Entry 2AOH (X-ray diffraction, 1.42 A resolution); this record covers chains B and C of the 3 polymer chains in the assembly.

== Chain B ==
Name: Pol polyprotein
Source organism: Human immunodeficiency virus type 1 (BH5 ISOLATE)
Notes: EC 3.4.23.16; fragment: protease (retropepsin)
Reference sequence: P04587 (POL_HV1B5); residues 101-199 here correspond to UniProt positions 69-167 (UniProt number = residue number - 32)
Chain sequence (99 residues; numbered 101 to 199; the number before each row is that of its first residue):
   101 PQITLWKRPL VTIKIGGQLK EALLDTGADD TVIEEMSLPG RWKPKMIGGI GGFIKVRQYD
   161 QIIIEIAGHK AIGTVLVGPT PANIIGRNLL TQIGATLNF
Differences from the reference sequence: engineered mutation Lys-107 (Gln75 in P04587), Ile-133 (Leu101 in P04587), Ile-163 (Leu131 in P04587), Ala-167 (Cys135 in P04587), Ala-182 (Val150 in P04587), Ala-195 (Cys163 in P04587)

== Chain C ==
Name: Peptide inhibitor
Chain sequence (10 residues; numbered 301 to 310; the number before each row is that of its first residue):
   301 VSFNXPQITA
Modified positions: FRD (1-phenyl-2-aminopropane) at position 305

== Interface between chain B and chain C ==
Pairs across the interface - 50 pairs, chain B then chain C:
  Arg-108(B) / Val-301(C)  hydrogen bond (side chain-backbone)
  Arg-108(B) / Ile-308(C)
  Leu-123(B) / FRD_305(C)
  Asp-125(B) / FRD_305(C)
  Asp-125(B) / Pro-306(C)
  Gly-127(B) / FRD_305(C)  hydrogen bond (backbone-backbone)
  Gly-127(B) / Pro-306(C)
  Gly-127(B) / Gln-307(C)  hydrogen bond (backbone-backbone)
  Ala-128(B) / Phe-303(C)
  Ala-128(B) / Asn-304(C)
  Ala-128(B) / Gln-307(C)
  Asp-129(B) / Phe-303(C)  hydrogen bond (backbone-backbone)
  Asp-129(B) / Gln-307(C)  hydrogen bond (backbone-backbone)
  Asp-129(B) / Ile-308(C)
  Asp-129(B) / Thr-309(C)
  Asp-130(B) / Ser-302(C)
  Asp-130(B) / Asn-304(C)  hydrogen bond (backbone-side chain)
  Asp-130(B) / Gln-307(C)  hydrogen bond
  Asp-130(B) / Thr-309(C)  hydrogen bond
  Val-132(B) / Asn-304(C)
  Lys-145(B) / Ser-302(C)
  Lys-145(B) / Thr-309(C)  hydrogen bond
  Met-146(B) / Val-301(C)
  Met-146(B) / Ser-302(C)  hydrogen bond (backbone-side chain)
  Met-146(B) / Thr-309(C)
  Met-146(B) / Ala-310(C)  hydrogen bond (backbone-backbone)
  Ile-147(B) / Val-301(C)  hydrophobic
  Ile-147(B) / Ser-302(C)
  Ile-147(B) / Asn-304(C)
  Ile-147(B) / Gln-307(C)
  Ile-147(B) / Ile-308(C)
  Gly-148(B) / Val-301(C)
  Gly-148(B) / Ser-302(C)  hydrogen bond (backbone-backbone)
  Gly-148(B) / Phe-303(C)
  Gly-148(B) / Asn-304(C)  hydrogen bond (backbone-backbone)
  Gly-148(B) / Pro-306(C)
  Gly-148(B) / Gln-307(C)
  Gly-148(B) / Ile-308(C)  hydrogen bond (backbone-backbone)
  Gly-149(B) / Asn-304(C)
  Gly-149(B) / FRD_305(C)
  Gly-149(B) / Pro-306(C)
  Ile-150(B) / Asn-304(C)
  Ile-150(B) / FRD_305(C)
  Ile-150(B) / Pro-306(C)  hydrophobic
  Phe-153(B) / Phe-303(C)  hydrophobic
  Phe-153(B) / Ala-310(C)  hydrophobic
  Pro-181(B) / Phe-303(C)  hydrophobic
  Ala-182(B) / FRD_305(C)
  Ile-184(B) / FRD_305(C)
  Ile-184(B) / Pro-306(C)  hydrophobic
Other interface residues (no listed pair), chain B (19 interface residues in all): Thr-131

== Summary ==
Chain B and chain C form an interface of 19 and 10 residues respectively; the contacts include 14 hydrogen
bonds. Polar pairs include Arg-108(B)/Val-301(C), Asp-130(B)/Asn-304(C) and Asp-130(B)/Gln-307(C).
Here chain B is Pol polyprotein (Human immunodeficiency virus type 1 (BH5 ISOLATE)) and chain C is Peptide
inhibitor. Entry 2AOH (Crystal structure analysis of HIV-1 Protease mutant V82A with a substrate analog P6-PR)
was determined by X-ray diffraction (same publication as 2AOF, 2AOI and 2AOJ).
